PDB entry 8X6Y | X-ray diffraction, 1.56 A resolution | chains A and B

# Chain A (and B)
Name: EfCDA
Notes: chain B of this document is another copy of the same molecule, construct and numbering; everything in this record applies to it too
Sequence (134 residues; row label = number of the first residue in the row; numbers below 1 keep their minus sign (Gly-1 is residue -1)):
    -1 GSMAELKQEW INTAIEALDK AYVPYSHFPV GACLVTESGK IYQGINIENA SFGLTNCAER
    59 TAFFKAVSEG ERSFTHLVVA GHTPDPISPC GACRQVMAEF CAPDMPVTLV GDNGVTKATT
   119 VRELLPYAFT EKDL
Unresolved in the structure: -1 to 2, 131-132 (chain B: -1 to 5, 130-132)
Ion coordination: Zn2+: Cys55, Cys88, Cys91 (together with cacodylate ion)
Reported in the primary citation:
  - Zn2+ coordination: Cys55, Cys88, Cys91
  - mutagenesis - C55S, C88S, C91A: abolished catalytic activity on gemcitabine
  - catalytic residues: Cys55, Cys88, Cys91

# Chain A / chain B interface
Contacting residue pairs (43):
  Tyr20(A) - Glu97(B)  hydrogen bond
  Tyr20(A) - Phe98(B)  hydrophobic
  Tyr23(A) - Glu97(B)  hydrogen bond
  Ile43(A) - Val65(B)
  Ile43(A) - Ser66(B)
  Ile45(A) - Phe62(B)  hydrophobic
  Ile45(A) - Phe98(B)  hydrophobic
  Asn47(A) - Gln93(B)  hydrogen bond (side chain-backbone)
  Asn47(A) - Val94(B)
  Asn47(A) - Glu97(B)
  Ala48(A) - Glu97(B)  hydrogen bond (backbone-side chain)
  Ala48(A) - Phe127(B)
  Ser49(A) - Phe127(B)
  Leu52(A) - Ala90(B)
  Leu52(A) - Gln93(B)
  Asn54(A) - Phe62(B)
  Arg58(A) - Leu52(B)
  Phe62(A) - Ile45(B)
  Phe62(A) - Asn54(B)
  Lys63(A) - Lys63(B)
  Lys63(A) - Ser66(B)  hydrogen bond
  Lys63(A) - Glu67(B)  salt bridge
  Val65(A) - Ile43(B)
  Val65(A) - Ile45(B)  hydrophobic
  Ser66(A) - Ile43(B)
  Ser66(A) - Thr59(B)
  Ser66(A) - Lys63(B)  hydrogen bond
  Glu67(A) - Lys63(B)  salt bridge
  Arg70(A) - Tyr20(B)
  Ala90(A) - Leu52(B)  hydrophobic
  Gln93(A) - Asn47(B)  hydrogen bond (backbone-side chain)
  Val94(A) - Asn47(B)
  Glu97(A) - Tyr20(B)  hydrogen bond
  Glu97(A) - Tyr23(B)  hydrogen bond
  Glu97(A) - Asn47(B)
  Glu97(A) - Ala48(B)  hydrogen bond (side chain-backbone)
  Phe98(A) - Tyr20(B)  hydrophobic
  Phe98(A) - Ile45(B)  hydrophobic
  Phe127(A) - Ala48(B)
  Phe127(A) - Ser49(B)
  Thr128(A) - Ala48(B)
  Glu129(A) - Tyr23(B)
  Glu129(A) - Ala48(B)
Other interface residues (no listed pair), chain A (28 interface residues in all): Lys18, Ala19, Glu46, Thr59
Other interface residues (no listed pair), chain B (28 interface residues in all): Lys18, Pro22, Glu46, Arg58, Arg70, Thr128, Glu129

# Overview
The chain A/chain B interface involves 28 residues from each chain; the contacts include 10 hydrogen bonds and
2 salt bridges. Among the polar pairs are Lys63(A)-Glu67(B), Tyr20(A)-Glu97(B) and Tyr23(A)-Glu97(B). The
paper reports catalytic residues Cys55(A), Cys88(A) and Cys91(A); C55S, C88S and C91A of chain A abolish
catalytic activity on gemcitabine.
Chain A and chain B are both EfCDA; the structure, Crystal structure of EfCDA, was determined by X-ray
diffraction (same publication as 8X6U and 8X6W).
